PDB entry 6NUE | electron microscopy, 3.30 A resolution | chains J and A of the 11 polymer chains in the assembly

# Chain J
Molecule: CRISPR system single-strand-specific deoxyribonuclease Cas10/Csm1 (subtype III-A)
From: Streptococcus thermophilus
Notes: EC 3.1.-.-, 2.7.7.-
UniProt: A0A0A7HFE1 (CAS10_STRTR); residues 1-758 here = UniProt positions 1-758
Amino-acid sequence (758 residues; numbered 1 to 758; the number before each row is that of its first residue):
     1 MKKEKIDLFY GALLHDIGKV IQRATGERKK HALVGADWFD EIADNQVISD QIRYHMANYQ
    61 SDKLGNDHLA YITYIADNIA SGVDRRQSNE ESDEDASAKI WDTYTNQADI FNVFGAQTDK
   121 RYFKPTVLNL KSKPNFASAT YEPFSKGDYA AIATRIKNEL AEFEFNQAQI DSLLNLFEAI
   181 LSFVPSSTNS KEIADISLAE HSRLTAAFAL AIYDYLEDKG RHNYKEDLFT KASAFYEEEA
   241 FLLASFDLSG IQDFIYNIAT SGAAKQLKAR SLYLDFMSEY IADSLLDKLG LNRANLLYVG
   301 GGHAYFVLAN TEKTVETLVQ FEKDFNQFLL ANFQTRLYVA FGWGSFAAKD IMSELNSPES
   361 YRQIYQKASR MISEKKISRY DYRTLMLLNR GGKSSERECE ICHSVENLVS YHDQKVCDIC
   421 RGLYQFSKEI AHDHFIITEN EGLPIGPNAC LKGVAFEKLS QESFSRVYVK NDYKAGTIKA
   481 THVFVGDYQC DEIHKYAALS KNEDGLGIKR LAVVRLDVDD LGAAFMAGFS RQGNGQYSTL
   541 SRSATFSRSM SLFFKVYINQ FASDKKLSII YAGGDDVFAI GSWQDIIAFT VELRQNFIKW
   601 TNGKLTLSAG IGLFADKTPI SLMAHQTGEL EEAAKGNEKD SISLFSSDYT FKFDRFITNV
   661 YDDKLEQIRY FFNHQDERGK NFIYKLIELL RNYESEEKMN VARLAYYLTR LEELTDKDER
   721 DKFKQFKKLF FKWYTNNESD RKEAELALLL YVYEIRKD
Not modelled in the structure: 1-2, 83-104, 758
Ligand contacts: ATP (adenosine-5'-triphosphate): Y298, H303, Y305, D519, D520, L521, S547, M550, G574, D575, K635
Curated features (UniProtKB/Swiss-Prot):
  - mutagenesis: D16 (D16A: Dramatically decreased ssDNase activity. Wild-type synthesis of cOA), D575 to D576 (Wild-type ssDNase activity. No synthesis of cOA)
From the paper describing this entry:
  - binding site for ATP: Y298, H303, L521, D575, K635
  - catalytic residues: D16 (proposed by the authors, not directly observed)
  - allosteric site: Q266, R397, H412, Y424, K495, K617

# Chain A
Molecule: CRISPR system Cms protein Csm2
From: Streptococcus thermophilus
UniProt: A0A0A7HIX1 (CSM2_STRTR); residue numbers follow UniProt; this construct covers 1-121
Amino-acid sequence (121 residues; row label = number of the first residue in the row):
     1 MAILTDENYV DKAERAISLL EKDNKGNYLL TTSQIRKLLS LCSSLYDRSK ERKFDELIND
    61 VSYLRVQFVY QAGREIAVKD LIEKAQILEA LKEIKDRETL QRFCRYMEAL VAYFKFYGGK
   121 D
Not modelled in the structure: 1-11, 120-121

# Chain J / chain A interface
Residue-residue contacts (10):
  K698(J) - A13(A)
  K698(J) - E14(A)
  M699(J) - K12(A)  hydrogen bond
  A702(J) - A112(A)
  A702(J) - Y113(A)
  A705(J) - A112(A)
  Y706(J) - A112(A)  hydrophobic
  T709(J) - K115(A)
  E713(J) - K115(A)  salt bridge
  K727(J) - F116(A)
Interface residues without a listed pair, chain J (11 interface residues in all): V701, R703, L708
Interface residues without a listed pair, chain A (9 interface residues in all): R105, E108

# In short
Chain J and chain A form an interface of 11 and 9 residues respectively; the contacts include 1 hydrogen bond
and 1 salt bridge. Polar pairs include E713(J)-K115(A) and M699(J)-K12(A). Chain J binds ATP. From the paper:
the catalytic residue D16(J); a binding site for ATP at Y298(J), H303(J) and L521(J) among others.
Here chain J is CRISPR system single-strand-specific deoxyribonuclease Cas10/Csm1 (subtype III-A) and chain A
is CRISPR system Cms protein Csm2, both from Streptococcus thermophilus. Entry 6NUE (Small conformation of apo
CRISPR_Csm complex) was determined by electron microscopy together with 6NUD from the same study.
